Entry 4R7N (X-ray diffraction, 3.45 A resolution); this record covers chains A and B.

[Chain A]
Name: Fab C2E3 Heavy chain
From: Homo sapiens
Notes: antibody fragment or engineered binder
Amino-acid sequence (225 residues; row label = number of the first residue in the row):
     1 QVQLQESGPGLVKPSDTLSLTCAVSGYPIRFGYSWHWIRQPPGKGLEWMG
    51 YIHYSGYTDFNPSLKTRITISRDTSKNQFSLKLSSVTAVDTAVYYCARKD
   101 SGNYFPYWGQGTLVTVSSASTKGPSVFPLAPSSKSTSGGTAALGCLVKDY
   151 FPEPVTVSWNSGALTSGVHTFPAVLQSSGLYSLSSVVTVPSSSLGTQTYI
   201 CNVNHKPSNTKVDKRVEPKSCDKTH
Unresolved in the structure: 219-225
Cystine bridges: Cys22-Cys96, Cys145-Cys201

[Chain B]
Name: Fab C2E3 Light chain
From: Homo sapiens
Notes: antibody fragment or engineered binder
Amino-acid sequence (214 residues; row label = number of the first residue in the row):
     1 EIVLTQSPDFQSVTPKEKVTITCRASQSISDHLHWYQQKPDQSPKLLIKY
    51 ASHAISGVPSRFSGSGSGTDFTLTINSLEAEDAATYYCQQGYDFPLTFGG
   101 GTKVEIKRTVAAPSVFIFPPSDEQLKSGTASVVCLLNNFYPREAKVQWKV
   151 DNALQSGNSQESVTEQDSKDSTYSLSSTLTLSKADYEKHKVYACEVTHQG
   201 LSSPVTKSFNRGEC
Unresolved in the structure: 212-214
Cystine bridges: Cys23-Cys88, Cys134-Cys194

[How chain A and chain B interact]
Pairs across the interface (58):
  Ile38(A) - Phe98(B)  hydrophobic
  Gln40(A) - Gln38(B)  hydrogen bond
  Gln40(A) - Tyr87(B)  hydrogen bond
  Lys44(A) - Tyr87(B)
  Gly45(A) - Tyr87(B)
  Leu46(A) - Pro44(B)  hydrophobic
  Leu46(A) - Phe98(B)  hydrophobic
  Trp48(A) - Pro95(B)  hydrophobic
  Trp48(A) - Leu96(B)
  Asn61(A) - Pro95(B)
  Pro62(A) - Pro95(B)
  Tyr95(A) - Gln38(B)
  Tyr95(A) - Gln42(B)  hydrogen bond (side chain-backbone)
  Tyr95(A) - Ser43(B)
  Tyr95(A) - Pro44(B)
  Gly102(A) - His34(B)  hydrogen bond (backbone-side chain)
  Asn103(A) - His34(B)  hydrogen bond (backbone-side chain)
  Asn103(A) - Gln89(B)  hydrogen bond (backbone-side chain)
  Asn103(A) - Gly91(B)  hydrogen bond (side chain-backbone)
  Asn103(A) - Phe94(B)
  Tyr104(A) - His34(B)
  Tyr104(A) - Tyr36(B)
  Tyr104(A) - Leu46(B)  hydrophobic
  Tyr104(A) - Lys49(B)
  Phe105(A) - Tyr36(B)  hydrogen bond (backbone-side chain)
  Phe105(A) - Gln89(B)
  Phe105(A) - Leu96(B)  hydrophobic
  Pro106(A) - Leu46(B)  hydrophobic
  Trp108(A) - Tyr36(B)
  Trp108(A) - Ser43(B)
  Trp108(A) - Pro44(B)
  Gly109(A) - Ser43(B)
  Phe127(A) - Gln124(B)
  Pro128(A) - Ser121(B)
  Leu129(A) - Phe118(B)  hydrophobic
  Leu129(A) - Val133(B)  hydrophobic
  Ala130(A) - Phe118(B)
  Ser132(A) - Phe116(B)
  Ala142(A) - Phe118(B)
  Lys148(A) - Ser131(B)
  His169(A) - Asn137(B)
  His169(A) - Asn138(B)  hydrogen bond
  His169(A) - Ser174(B)  hydrogen bond
  Phe171(A) - Leu135(B)  hydrophobic
  Phe171(A) - Ser162(B)
  Phe171(A) - Ser174(B)
  Phe171(A) - Leu175(B)
  Phe171(A) - Ser176(B)
  Pro172(A) - Ser162(B)  hydrogen bond (backbone-side chain)
  Pro172(A) - Val163(B)
  Pro172(A) - Thr164(B)
  Val174(A) - Gln160(B)
  Val174(A) - Glu161(B)
  Leu175(A) - Gln160(B)  hydrogen bond (backbone-side chain)
  Gln176(A) - Gln160(B)
  Val186(A) - Leu135(B)  hydrophobic
  Thr188(A) - Asn137(B)
  Lys214(A) - Glu123(B)  salt bridge
Other interface residues (no listed pair), chain A (42 interface residues in all): His36, Tyr51, Lys99, Val126, Thr140, Ala141, Leu143, Leu146, Thr170, Ser184
Other interface residues (no listed pair), chain B (35 interface residues in all): Tyr50, Asp167

[Summary]
The interface between chain A and chain B involves 42 residues on one side and 35 on the other, with 12
hydrogen bonds and 1 salt bridge. Polar pairs include Lys214(A)-Glu123(B), Gln40(A)-Gln38(B) and
Gln40(A)-Tyr87(B).
Here chain A is Fab C2E3 Heavy chain and chain B is Fab C2E3 Light chain, both from Homo sapiens. Entry 4R7N
(Fab C2E3) was determined by X-ray diffraction together with 4R7D from the same study.
